8DWC - chains C and E of the 6 polymer chains in the assembly; structure by electron microscopy, 2.87 A resolution.

# Chain C
Name: Guanine nucleotide-binding protein G(I)/G(S)/G(T) subunit beta-1
Organism: Homo sapiens
UniProtKB: P62873 (GBB1_HUMAN); residue numbers follow UniProt; this construct covers 2-340
Chain sequence (345 residues; numbered -4 to 340; the number before each row is that of its first residue; numbers below 1 keep their minus sign (Gly-4 is residue -4)):
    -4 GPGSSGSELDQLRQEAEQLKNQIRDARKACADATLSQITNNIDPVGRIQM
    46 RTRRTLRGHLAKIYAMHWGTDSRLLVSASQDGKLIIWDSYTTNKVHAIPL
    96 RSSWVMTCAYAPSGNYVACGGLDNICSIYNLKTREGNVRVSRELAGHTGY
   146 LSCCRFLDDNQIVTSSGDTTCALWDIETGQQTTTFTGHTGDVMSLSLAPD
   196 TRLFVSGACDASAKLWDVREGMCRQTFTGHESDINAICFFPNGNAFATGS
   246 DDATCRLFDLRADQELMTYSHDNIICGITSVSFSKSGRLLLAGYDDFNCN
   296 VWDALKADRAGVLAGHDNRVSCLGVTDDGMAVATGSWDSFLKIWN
Unresolved in the structure: -4 to 2
Construct notes: expression tag (-4 to 1)
Curated features (UniProtKB/Swiss-Prot):
  - modified residue: Ser2 (N-acetylserine), His266 (Phosphohistidine)
  - natural variant: Leu30 (L30F: In MRD42; uncertain significance), Arg52 (R52G: In MRD42), Gly64 (G64V: In MRD42), Asp76 (D76E: In MRD42; D76G: In MRD42), Gly77 (G77S: In MRD42), Lys78 (K78R: In MRD42), Ile80 (I80N: In MRD42; I80T: In MRD42), His91 (H91R: In MRD42; uncertain significance), Ala92 (A92T: In MRD42), Pro94 (P94S: In MRD42), Leu95 (L95P: In MRD42), Arg96 (R96L: In MRD42), 5 further natural variant entries in UniProt

# Chain E
Name: scFv16
Organism: Mus musculus
Notes: antibody fragment or engineered binder
Chain sequence (257 residues; numbered 1 to 245 plus 15 insertion-coded residues; 3 numbers in that range are skipped by the numbering (no residue carries them; nothing is unmodelled there); the number before each row is that of its first residue; a row labelled like 120A-120O holds insertion residues (120A, then the next letters in order)):
     1 DVQLVESGGGLVQPGGSRKLSCSASGFAFSSFGMHWVRQAPEKGLEWVAY
    51 ISSGSGTIYYADTVKGRFTISRDDPKNTLFLQMTSLRSEDTAMYYCVRSI
   101 YYYGSSPFDFWGQGTTLTVS
120A-120O SGGGGSGGGGSGGGG
   124 SDIVMTQATSSVPVTPGESVSISCRSSKSLLHSNGNTYLYWFLQRPGQSP
   174 QLLIYRMSNLASGVPDRFSGSGSGTAFTLTISRLEAEDVGVYYCMQHLEY
   224 PLTFGAGTKLELKAAALEVLFQ
Unresolved in the structure: 1, 120A-120O, 236-245
Disulfides: Cys147-Cys217

# Interface between chain C and chain E
Residue-residue contacts (8):
  Arg68(C) - Tyr103(E)
  Leu69(C) - Tyr103(E)  hydrophobic
  Val90(C) - Tyr102(E)  hydrophobic
  Arg129(C) - Phe110(E)
  Glu130(C) - Gly26(E)
  Glu130(C) - Phe27(E)
  Glu130(C) - Ala28(E)  hydrogen bond (backbone-backbone)
  Gly131(C) - Phe32(E)
Also at the interface, not in a pair above, chain C (9 interface residues in all): Asp66, Asp83, His91
Also at the interface, not in a pair above, chain E (9 interface residues in all): Val2, Arg98

# Overview
Chain C and chain E each contribute 9 residues to their interface, with 1 hydrogen bond. Its one hydrogen
bond, Glu130(C)-Ala28(E), is backbone to backbone.
Here chain C is Guanine nucleotide-binding protein G(I)/G(S)/G(T) subunit beta-1 (Homo sapiens) and chain E is
scFv16 (Mus musculus). Entry 8DWC (CryoEM structure of Gq-coupled MRGPRX1 with peptide agonist BAM8-22) was
determined by electron microscopy, deposited together with 8DWG and 8DWH.
